PDB entry 6XJA | electron microscopy, 4.00 A resolution | chains A and B of the 5 polymer chains in the assembly

Chain A (and B):
Protein: Immunoglobulin heavy constant alpha 1
Organism: Homo sapiens
Notes: chain B of this document is another copy of the same molecule, construct and numbering; everything in this record applies to it too
UniProtKB: P01876 (IGHA1_HUMAN); residues 241-450 here correspond to UniProt positions 122-331 (UniProt number = residue number - 119)
Sequence (210 residues; row label = number of the first residue in the row):
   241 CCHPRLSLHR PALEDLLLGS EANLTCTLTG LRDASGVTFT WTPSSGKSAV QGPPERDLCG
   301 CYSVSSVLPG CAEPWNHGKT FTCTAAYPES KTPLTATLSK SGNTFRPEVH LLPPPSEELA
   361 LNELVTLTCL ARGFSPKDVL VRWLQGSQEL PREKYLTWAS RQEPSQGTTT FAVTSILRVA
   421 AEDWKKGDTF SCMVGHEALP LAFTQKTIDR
Not modelled in the structure: 241 (chain B: fully traced)
Cystine bridges: Cys266-Cys323, Cys369-Cys432

Chain A / chain B interface:
Residue-residue contacts (59):
  Arg272(A) - Cys241(B)
  Arg296(A) - Cys242(B)  hydrogen bond
  Arg296(A) - His243(B)  hydrogen bond
  Leu298(A) - His243(B)  hydrogen bond (backbone-side chain)
  Cys299(A) - Cys241(B)  hydrogen bond (backbone-side chain)
  Cys299(A) - Cys242(B)  hydrogen bond (backbone-backbone)
  Cys299(A) - His243(B)
  Cys299(A) - Leu298(B)  hydrophobic
  Gly300(A) - Cys241(B)  hydrogen bond (backbone-side chain)
  Gly300(A) - Cys242(B)  hydrogen bond (backbone-side chain)
  Gly300(A) - His243(B)  hydrogen bond (backbone-side chain)
  Cys301(A) - Cys241(B)  hydrophobic
  Cys301(A) - Cys242(B)
  Arg346(A) - Glu358(B)  salt bridge
  Glu348(A) - Glu357(B)
  Glu348(A) - Glu358(B)
  Leu352(A) - His350(B)
  Leu352(A) - Leu352(B)  hydrophobic
  Leu352(A) - Pro353(B)
  Leu352(A) - Pro354(B)  hydrophobic
  Leu352(A) - Pro355(B)
  Pro353(A) - Leu352(B)
  Pro354(A) - His350(B)
  Pro354(A) - Leu352(B)  hydrophobic
  Pro355(A) - Leu352(B)
  Glu358(A) - Val349(B)
  Glu358(A) - Lys446(B)
  Leu359(A) - His350(B)
  Leu361(A) - Glu348(B)
  Leu364(A) - Glu348(B)
  Leu364(A) - Gln406(B)
  Thr368(A) - His350(B)  hydrogen bond
  Leu370(A) - Thr368(B)
  Arg372(A) - Glu358(B)  salt bridge
  Leu396(A) - Arg401(B)
  Thr397(A) - Arg401(B)  hydrogen bond
  Trp398(A) - Ala399(B)
  Trp398(A) - Arg401(B)
  Trp398(A) - Val413(B)
  Trp398(A) - Thr414(B)
  Arg401(A) - Thr368(B)
  Arg401(A) - Thr414(B)  hydrogen bond
  Arg401(A) - Ser415(B)
  Arg401(A) - Ile416(B)
  Gln402(A) - Arg418(B)
  Glu403(A) - Ile416(B)
  Pro404(A) - Arg418(B)
  Ser405(A) - Glu358(B)
  Ile416(A) - Arg401(B)
  Ile416(A) - Glu403(B)
  Leu417(A) - Arg401(B)
  Leu417(A) - Glu403(B)
  Leu417(A) - Pro404(B)  hydrophobic
  Arg418(A) - Leu370(B)
  Arg418(A) - Arg372(B)
  Arg418(A) - Pro404(B)
  Arg418(A) - Ser405(B)
  Thr447(A) - Glu357(B)
  Asp449(A) - Glu357(B)
Also at the interface, not in a pair above, chain A (36 interface residues in all): His243, His350, Val365, Val419
Also at the interface, not in a pair above, chain B (37 interface residues in all): Cys299, Leu351, Leu364, Thr366, Ala371, Ser400, Gln402, Ala412, Ile448

Overview:
Chain A and chain B form an interface of 36 and 37 residues respectively; the contacts include 11 hydrogen
bonds and 2 salt bridges. Polar contacts include Arg346(A)-Glu358(B), Arg372(A)-Glu358(B) and
Arg296(A)-Cys242(B).
Both chains are Immunoglobulin heavy constant alpha 1 (Homo sapiens). Entry 6XJA (Streptococcus Pneumoniae
IgA1 Protease with IgA1 substrate) was determined by electron microscopy together with 6XJB and 7JGJ from the
same study.
